1BPN - chain A; structure by X-ray diffraction, 2.90 A resolution.

Chain A:
Protein: Leucine aminopeptidase
Organism: Bos taurus
Notes: EC 3.4.11.1
UniProtKB: P00727 (AMPL_BOVIN); numbering as in UniProt (aligned over 1-487)
Amino-acid sequence (487 residues; row label = number of the first residue in the row):
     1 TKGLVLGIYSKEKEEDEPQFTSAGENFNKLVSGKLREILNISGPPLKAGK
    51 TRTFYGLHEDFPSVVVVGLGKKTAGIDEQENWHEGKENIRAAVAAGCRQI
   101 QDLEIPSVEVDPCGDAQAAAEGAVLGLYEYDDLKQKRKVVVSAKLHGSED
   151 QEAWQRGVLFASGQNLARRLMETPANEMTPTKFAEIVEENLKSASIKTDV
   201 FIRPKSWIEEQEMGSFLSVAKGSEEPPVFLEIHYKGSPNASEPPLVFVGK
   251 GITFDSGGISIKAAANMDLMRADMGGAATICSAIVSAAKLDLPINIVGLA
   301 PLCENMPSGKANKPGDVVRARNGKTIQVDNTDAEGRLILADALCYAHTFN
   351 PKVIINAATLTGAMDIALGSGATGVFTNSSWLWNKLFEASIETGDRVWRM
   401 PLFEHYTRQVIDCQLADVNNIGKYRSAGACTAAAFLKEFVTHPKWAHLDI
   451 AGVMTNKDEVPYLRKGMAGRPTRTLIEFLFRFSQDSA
Disordered / not traced: 12-14, 485-487
Sequence notes: conflict P45 (Ser in P00727)
Curated features (UniProtKB/Swiss-Prot):
  - modified residue: S42 (Phosphoserine)
Ion coordination: Zn2+ site 1: K250, D255, D273, E334; Zn2+ site 2: D255, D332, E334

Overview:
K250, D255, D273 and E334 coordinate Zn2+ site 1. The Zn2+ site 2 is built by D255, D332 and E334.
Chain A is Leucine aminopeptidase (Bos taurus); the structure, Differentiation and identification of the two
catalytic metal binding sites in bovine lens leucine aminopeptidase by ..., was determined by X-ray
diffraction together with 1BPM from the same study.
